Entry 9FIK (X-ray diffraction, 1.86 A resolution); this record covers chains A and C of the 3 polymer chains in the assembly.

# Chain A
Name: Neurotrophin-3
From: Homo sapiens
Reference sequence: P20783 (NTF3_HUMAN); residues 1-119 here correspond to UniProt positions 139-257 (UniProt number = residue number + 138)
Sequence (120 residues; row label = number of the first residue in the row):
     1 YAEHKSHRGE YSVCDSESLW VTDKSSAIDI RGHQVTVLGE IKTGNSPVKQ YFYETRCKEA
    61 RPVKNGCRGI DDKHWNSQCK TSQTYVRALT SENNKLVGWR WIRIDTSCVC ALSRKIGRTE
Disordered / not traced: 1-10, 116-120
Cystine bridges: Cys14-Cys79, Cys57-Cys108, Cys67-Cys110
Sequence notes: expression tag (120)

# Chain C
Name: NTF30037 Light Chain
From: Homo sapiens
Sequence (214 residues; numbered 3 to 216; the number before each row is that of its first residue):
     3 QSVLTQPPSV SVAPGQTARI TCGGSSVGRK SVHWYQQSPG QAPVLVVYDD SDRPSGIPER
    63 FSGSNSGDTA TLTISRVEVG DEADYYCQVW DIDSDHVVFG GGTKVTVLGQ PKAAPSVTLF
   123 PPSSEELQAN KATLVCLISD FYPGAVTVAW KADSSPVKAG VETTTPSKQS NNKYAASSYL
   183 SLTPEQWKSH RSYSCQVTHE GSTVEKTVAP TECS
Disordered / not traced: 213-216
Cystine bridges: Cys24-Cys89, Cys138-Cys197
Bound ions: Na+ near Glu202 (its only coordinating residue here)

# Interface between chain A and chain C
Contacting residue pairs (16; chain A residue first):
  Ile30(A) - Gly30(C)
  Arg87(A) - Val29(C)  hydrogen bond (side chain-backbone)
  Arg87(A) - Gly69(C)
  Leu96(A) - Ser66(C)
  Leu96(A) - Ser68(C)
  Val97(A) - Ser68(C)
  Gly98(A) - Ser68(C)
  Gly98(A) - Asp70(C)
  Trp99(A) - Ser68(C)
  Trp99(A) - Gly69(C)
  Trp99(A) - Asp70(C)  hydrogen bond (backbone-side chain)
  Arg100(A) - Asn67(C)  hydrogen bond (side chain-backbone)
  Arg100(A) - Ser68(C)
  Arg100(A) - Gly69(C)
  Trp101(A) - Gly30(C)
  Trp101(A) - Arg31(C)
Interface residues without a listed pair, chain A (9 interface residues in all): Arg31
Interface residues without a listed pair, chain C (9 interface residues in all): Asp52

# Overview
The chain A/chain C interface involves 9 residues from each chain; the contacts include 3 hydrogen bonds.
Polar contacts include Arg87(A)-Val29(C), Trp99(A)-Asp70(C) and Arg100(A)-Asn67(C).
Chain A is Neurotrophin-3 and chain C is NTF30037 Light Chain, both from Homo sapiens; the structure,
Structure of the FAB fragment of the Antibody NTF30037 in complex with NTF3, was determined by X-ray
diffraction.
